PDB entry 4ZVS | X-ray diffraction, 2.50 A resolution | chains B and E of the 6 polymer chains in the assembly

[Chain B]
Protein: Caspase-7
Organism: Homo sapiens
Notes: EC 3.4.22.60
UniProtKB: P55210 (CASP7_HUMAN); residue numbers follow UniProt; this construct covers 199-303
Chain sequence (113 residues; row label = number of the first residue in the row):
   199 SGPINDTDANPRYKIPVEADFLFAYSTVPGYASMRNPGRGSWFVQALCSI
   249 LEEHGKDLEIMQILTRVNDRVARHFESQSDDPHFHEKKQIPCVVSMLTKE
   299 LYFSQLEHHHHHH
Disordered / not traced: 199-210, 304-311
Sequence notes: engineered mutation Ala230 (Tyr in P55210), Met232 (Trp in P55210), Asn234 (Ser in P55210); expression tag (304-311)
UniProt features mapped onto this chain:
  - region: Val226 to Tyr229, Ser231, Arg233, Pro235 to Gly238 (Loop L3), Glu274 to Ile288 (Loop L4)
  - site: Tyr223 (Involved in allosteric regulation)
  - modified residue: Arg233 (Microbial infection: ADP-riboxanated arginine), Ser239 (Phosphoserine)
  - mutagenesis: Asp206 (D206A: Reduced cleavage and activation by initiator caspases. Abolished cleavage and activation by initiator caspases; when associated with A-198), Tyr223 (Y223A/F/W/D/E: Does not significantly affect thiol protease catalytic efficiency), Tyr229 (Y229W: Strongly reduced thiol protease catalytic efficiency), Arg233 (R233A: Abolished ADP-riboxanation by C.violaceum CopC), Ser239 (S239A: Abolished phosphorylation by PAK2; when associated with A-30 and A-173; S239E: Mimics phosphorylation; leading to inactivate thiol protease activity), Gln276 (Q276C: In esCasp-7 V3 mutant; promotes specificity toward alternate peptides with VEID, YVAD, WEHD, LETD or LEHD sequence; when associated with 230-V--V-234; Q276D: In esCasp-7 V4 mutant ...), Cys290 (C290S: Decreased phosphorylation by PAK2; C290T/N: Does not significantly affect thiol protease catalytic activity)

[Chain E]
Protein: DEVD inhibitor
Chain sequence (5 residues; row label = number of the first residue in the row; numbering starts at 0):
     0 XDEVX
Modified / non-standard residues: ACE (acetyl group) at position 0; ASJ ((3S)-3-amino-4-hydroxybutanoic acid) at position 4

[Chain B / chain E interface]
Pairs across the interface (17; chain B residue first):
  Ser231(B) with Glu2(E); Val3(E); ASJ_4(E), hydrogen bond (backbone-backbone)
  Met232(B) with Asp1(E); Glu2(E); Val3(E), hydrophobic
  Arg233(B) with Asp1(E); Glu2(E), salt bridge; Val3(E); ASJ_4(E)
  Asn234(B) with Asp1(E), hydrogen bond
  Pro235(B) with ACE_0(E); Glu2(E)
  Ser275(B) with Asp1(E)
  Gln276(B) with ACE_0(E); Asp1(E), hydrogen bond (backbone-side chain)
  Phe282(B) with Val3(E), hydrophobic
Interface residues without a listed pair, chain B (11 interface residues in all): Ala230, Trp240, Glu274

[In short]
11 residues of chain B and 5 residues of chain E are in contact; the contacts include 3 hydrogen bonds and 1
salt bridge. Polar pairs include Arg233(B)-Glu2(E), Asn234(B)-Asp1(E) and Gln276(B)-Asp1(E). Curated
annotation (UniProt) lists 7 mutagenesis sites on chain B.
Chain B is Caspase-7 (Homo sapiens) and chain E is DEVD inhibitor; the structure, Caspase-7 Variant 1 (V1)
with reprogrammed substrate specificity due to Y230A/W232M/S234N substitutions, bound to DEVD inhibitor, was
determined by X-ray diffraction, deposited together with 4ZVO, 4ZVP, 4ZVQ, 4ZVR, 4ZVT and 4ZVU.
